7EJE - chains A and E of the 5 polymer chains in the assembly; structure by electron microscopy, 3.98 A resolution.

[Chain A]
Protein: DNA repair protein RAD51 homolog 1
Organism: Homo sapiens
UniProtKB: Q06609 (RAD51_HUMAN); numbering as in UniProt (aligned over 1-339)
Amino-acid sequence (339 residues; row label = number of the first residue in the row):
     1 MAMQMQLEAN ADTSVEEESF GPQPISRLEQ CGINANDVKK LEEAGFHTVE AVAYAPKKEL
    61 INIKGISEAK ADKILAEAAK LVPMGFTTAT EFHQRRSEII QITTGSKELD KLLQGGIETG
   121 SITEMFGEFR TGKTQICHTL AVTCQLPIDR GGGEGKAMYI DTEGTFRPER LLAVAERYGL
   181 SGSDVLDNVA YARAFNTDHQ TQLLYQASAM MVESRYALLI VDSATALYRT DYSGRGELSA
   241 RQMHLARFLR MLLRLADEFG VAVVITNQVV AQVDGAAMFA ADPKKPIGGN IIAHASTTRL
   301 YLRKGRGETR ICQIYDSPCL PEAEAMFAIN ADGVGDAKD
Disordered / not traced: 1-21, 278-281, 337-339
Construct notes: engineered mutation Gln313 (Lys in Q06609)
Ion coordination: Mg2+: Asp222 (together with AMP-PNP)
Small-molecule neighbours: AMP-PNP: Arg130, Thr131, Gly132, Lys133, Thr134, Gln135, Glu163, Thr165, Arg170, Asp222, Gln268, Glu308, Arg310, Ile329, Asn330
Reported in the primary citation:
  - conformationally variable residues (order/disorder transition): Met278 to Ala281

[Chain E]
Molecule: 9-nt DNA strand
Sequence (9 nucleotides; each row starts with the number of its first residue):
     1 AAAAAAAAA

[How chain A and chain E interact]
Contacting residue pairs - 5 pairs, chain A then chain E:
  Arg235(A) - DA7(E)  hydrogen bond to the sugar
  Gly236(A) - DA8(E)  sugar contact
  Val273(A) - DA4(E)  base contact
  Asp274(A) - DA3(E)  base contact
  Asp274(A) - DA4(E)  base contact
Also at the interface, not in a pair above, chain E (5 interface residues in all): DA6

[In short]
4 residues of chain A face 5 of chain E across their interface, with 1 hydrogen bond. Its one hydrogen-bonded
contact is Arg235(A)-DA7(E). Chain A binds AMP-PNP. The paper reports conformational variability at Met278(A).
Here chain A is DNA repair protein RAD51 homolog 1 (Homo sapiens) and chain E is a 9-nt DNA strand. Entry 7EJE
(human RAD51 post-synaptic complex) was determined by electron microscopy, deposited together with 7EJ6, 7EJ7
and 7EJC.
